Entry 1CA5 (X-ray diffraction, 2.20 A resolution); this record covers chains B and A of the 3 polymer chains in the assembly.

[Chain B]
Molecule: 8-nt DNA strand
Sequence (8 nucleotides; each row starts with the number of its first residue):
   101 GTGATCAC

[Chain A]
Molecule: Chromosomal protein SAC7D
Organism: Sulfolobus acidocaldarius
Reference sequence: P13123 (DN71_SULAC); residues 2-66 here correspond to UniProt positions 1-65 (UniProt number = residue number - 1)
Amino-acid sequence (66 residues; row label = number of the first residue in the row; note: 1 number in that range is skipped by the numbering (no residue carries it; nothing is unmodelled there); numbering starts at 0):
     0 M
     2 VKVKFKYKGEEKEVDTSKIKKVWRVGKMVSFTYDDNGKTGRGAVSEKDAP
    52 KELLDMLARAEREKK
Unresolved in the structure: 0

[Interface between chain B and chain A]
Contacting residue pairs - 9 pairs, chain B then chain A:
  DT102(B) with Val26(A), base contact
  DG103(B) with Trp24(A), hydrogen bond to the base; Val26(A), base contact; Ser31(A), hydrogen bond to the base
  DA104(B) with Trp24(A), hydrogen bond to the sugar
  DT105(B) with Arg42(A), hydrogen bond to the base
  DC106(B) with Thr40(A), hydrogen bond to the phosphate; Arg42(A), hydrogen bond to the sugar
  DA107(B) with Lys39(A), phosphate contact
Interface residues without a listed pair, chain A (11 interface residues in all): Lys22, Arg25, Gly27, Met29, Thr33

[Overview]
Chain B and chain A form an interface of 6 and 11 residues respectively, with 6 hydrogen bonds. Polar contacts
include DG103(B)-Trp24(A), DG103(B)-Ser31(A) and DT105(B)-Arg42(A).
Here chain B is an 8-nt DNA strand and chain A is Chromosomal protein SAC7D (Sulfolobus acidocaldarius). Entry
1CA5 (Intercalation site of hyperthermophile chromosomal protein SSO7D/SAC7D bound to DNA) was determined by
X-ray diffraction (same publication as 1C8C and 1CA6).
